Entry 3QJM (X-ray diffraction, 2.31 A resolution); this record covers chains A and C.

# Chain A
Molecule: SH3 and multiple ankyrin repeat domains protein 1
Organism: Rattus norvegicus
Notes: fragment: PDZ domain
UniProtKB: Q9WV48 (SHAN1_RAT); residues 654-768 here = UniProt positions 654-768
Chain sequence (115 residues; row label = number of the first residue in the row):
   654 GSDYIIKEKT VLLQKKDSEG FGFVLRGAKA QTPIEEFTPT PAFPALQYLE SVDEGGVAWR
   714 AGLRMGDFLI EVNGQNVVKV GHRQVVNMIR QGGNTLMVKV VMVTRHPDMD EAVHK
Not modelled in the structure: 654-655, 682-686, 759-768
UniProt features mapped onto this chain:
  - modified residue: Ser-671 (Phosphoserine)
Reported in the primary citation:
  - conformationally variable residues (order/disorder transition): Lys-682 to Pro-686

# Chain C
Molecule: Beta-PIX
Chain sequence (5 residues; each row starts with the number of its first residue):
   642 DETNL

# Interface between chain A and chain C
Residue-residue contacts (21):
  Gly-673(A) / Leu-646(C)
  Phe-674(A) / Leu-646(C)  hydrogen bond (backbone-backbone)
  Gly-675(A) / Leu-646(C)
  Phe-676(A) / Thr-644(C)
  Phe-676(A) / Asn-645(C)
  Phe-676(A) / Leu-646(C)  hydrogen bond (backbone-backbone)
  Val-677(A) / Thr-644(C)
  Leu-678(A) / Asp-642(C)
  Leu-678(A) / Glu-643(C)
  Leu-678(A) / Thr-644(C)  hydrogen bond (backbone-backbone)
  Arg-679(A) / Asp-642(C)
  Arg-679(A) / Glu-643(C)  salt bridge
  Gly-680(A) / Asp-642(C)  hydrogen bond (backbone-backbone)
  Glu-703(A) / Glu-643(C)
  His-735(A) / Asp-642(C)
  His-735(A) / Glu-643(C)
  His-735(A) / Thr-644(C)  hydrogen bond
  Val-739(A) / Thr-644(C)
  Ile-742(A) / Leu-646(C)  hydrophobic
  Arg-743(A) / Thr-644(C)
  Arg-743(A) / Leu-646(C)
Also at the interface, not in a pair above, chain A (14 interface residues in all): Asp-706
The authors on this interface:
  - pairs named by the authors: Phe-674(A)/Leu-646(C) (hydrogen bond), Gly-675(A)/Leu-646(C) (backbone contact), Phe-676(A)/Leu-646(C) (hydrophobic contact), Leu-678(A)/Leu-646(C) (hydrophobic contact), Arg-679(A)/Glu-643(C) (salt bridge), His-735(A)/Thr-644(C) (hydrogen bond), Ile-742(A)/Leu-646(C) (hydrophobic contact), Arg-743(A)/Leu-646(C) (hydrophobic contact)

# Summary
The interface between chain A and chain C involves 14 residues on one side and 5 on the other, with 5 hydrogen
bonds and 1 salt bridge. Polar contacts include Arg-679(A)/Glu-643(C), His-735(A)/Thr-644(C) and
Phe-674(A)/Leu-646(C). The authors report hydrogen bonds between Phe-674(A) and Leu-646(C) and His-735(A) and
Thr-644(C); a backbone contact between Gly-675(A) and Leu-646(C); hydrophobic contacts between Phe-676(A) and
Leu-646(C), Leu-678(A) and Leu-646(C) and Ile-742(A) and Leu-646(C) among others. The paper reports
conformational variability at Lys-682(A).
Chain A is SH3 and multiple ankyrin repeat domains protein 1 (Rattus norvegicus) and chain C is Beta-PIX; the
structure, Structural flexibility of Shank PDZ domain is important for its binding to different ligands, was
determined by X-ray diffraction together with 3QJN from the same study.
